Entry 8F66 (electron microscopy, 2.28 A resolution); this record covers chains C and J of the 28 polymer chains in the assembly.

Chain C:
Protein: Proteasome subunit alpha
From: Thermoplasma acidophilum
Notes: EC 3.4.25.1
UniProt: P25156 (PSA_THEAC); numbering as in UniProt (aligned over 1-233)
Sequence (233 residues; each row starts with the number of its first residue):
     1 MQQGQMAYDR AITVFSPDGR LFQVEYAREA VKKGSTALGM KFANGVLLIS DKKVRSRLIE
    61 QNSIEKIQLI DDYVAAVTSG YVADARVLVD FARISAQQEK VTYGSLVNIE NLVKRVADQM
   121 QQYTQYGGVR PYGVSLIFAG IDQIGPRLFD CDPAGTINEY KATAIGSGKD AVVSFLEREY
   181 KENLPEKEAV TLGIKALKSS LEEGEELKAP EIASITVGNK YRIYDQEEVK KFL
Not modelled in the structure: 1-6
Construct notes: engineered mutation Tyr81 (Leu in P25156)
UniProt features mapped onto this chain:
  - mutagenesis: Met1 to Ile12 (Markedly increases peptidolytic activity. Designated open-gate mutant), Lys66 (K66A: Prevents PAN to associate with the proteasome and stimulate gate opening), Val82 (V82A: No effect on PAN's ability to stimulate gate opening; V82D/G: Prevents PAN to stimulate gate opening)
What the authors report for this chain:
  - mutagenesis - L81Y: increased catalytic activity (citing earlier work)
  - mutagenesis - I12A, I12F, I12T (6-fold), T13A (3.5-fold), T13I, V24F (14-fold), V24Y, E25A, I59DEL, A154F: increased catalytic activity
  - mutagenesis - I12F, I12T, V24F, I59DEL: abolished catalytic activity on PAN
  - mutagenesis - I12F, T13A, V24F, I59DEL, A154F: abolished catalytic activity on PA26
  - mutagenesis - T13A, A154F: decreased catalytic activity on PAN
  - mutagenesis - V24Y, E25A: unchanged catalytic activity on PAN
  - mutagenesis - I12T, T13I, V24Y: decreased catalytic activity on PA26
  - mutagenesis - I12A, E25A: unchanged catalytic activity on PA26

Chain J:
Protein: Proteasome subunit beta
From: Thermoplasma acidophilum
Notes: EC 3.4.25.1
UniProt: P28061 (PSB_THEAC); residues -7 to 203 here correspond to UniProt positions 1-211 (UniProt number = residue number + 8)
Sequence (211 residues; each row starts with the number of its first residue; numbers below 1 keep their minus sign (Met-7 is residue -7)):
    -7 MNQTLETGTT TVGITLKDAV IMATERRVTM ENFIMHKNGK KLFQIDTYTG MTIAGLVGDA
    53 QVLVRYMKAE LELYRLQRRV NMPIEAVATL LSNMLNQVKY MPYMVQLLVG GIDTAPHVFS
   113 IDAAGGSVED IYASTGSGSP FVYGVLESQY SEKMTVDEGV DLVIRAISAA KQRDSASGGM
   173 IDVAVITRKD GYVQLPTDQI ESRIRKLGLI L
Not modelled in the structure: -7 to 0, 203
UniProt features mapped onto this chain:
  - active site: Thr1 (Nucleophile)

How chain C and chain J interact:
Contacting residue pairs (17; chain C residue first):
  Glu99(C) - Arg70(J)  salt bridge
  Val101(C) - Asn85(J)  hydrogen bond (backbone-side chain)
  Thr102(C) - Thr81(J)
  Thr102(C) - Leu82(J)
  Thr102(C) - Asn85(J)  hydrogen bond (backbone-side chain)
  Tyr103(C) - Tyr66(J)  hydrophobic
  Tyr103(C) - Met74(J)  hydrophobic
  Tyr103(C) - Ala78(J)
  Tyr103(C) - Thr81(J)
  Gly104(C) - Thr81(J)
  Val107(C) - Tyr66(J)
  Val107(C) - Val72(J)  hydrophobic
  Asn108(C) - Arg70(J)  hydrogen bond (side chain-backbone)
  Asn111(C) - Gln69(J)  hydrogen bond (side chain-backbone)
  Asn111(C) - Arg70(J)
  Arg115(C) - Arg70(J)
  Gln143(C) - Val72(J)
Other interface residues (no listed pair), chain C (11 interface residues in all): Glu110
Other interface residues (no listed pair), chain J (11 interface residues in all): Arg71, Pro75

Summary:
Chain C and chain J each contribute 11 residues to their interface; the contacts include 4 hydrogen bonds and
1 salt bridge. Polar contacts include Glu99(C)-Arg70(J), Val101(C)-Asn85(J) and Thr102(C)-Asn85(J). From the
paper: L81Y, I12A and I12F of chain C, among others, increase catalytic activity; I12F, T13A and V24F of chain
C, among others, abolish catalytic activity on PA26; 11 substitutions were tested in all.
Here chain C is Proteasome subunit alpha and chain J is Proteasome subunit beta, both from Thermoplasma
acidophilum. Entry 8F66 (Thermoplasma acidophilum 20S proteasome - L81Y mutation in alpha subunit) was
determined by electron microscopy (same publication as 8F6A and 8F7K).
